PDB entry 8F1I | electron microscopy, 3.00 A resolution | chains J and K of the 10 polymer chains in the assembly

# Chain J
Molecule: DNA-directed RNA polymerase subunit beta'
Organism: Escherichia coli
Notes: EC 2.7.7.6
Reference sequence: P0A8T7 (RPOC_ECOLI); residue numbers follow UniProt; this construct covers 1-1407
Sequence (1430 residues; row label = number of the first residue in the row):
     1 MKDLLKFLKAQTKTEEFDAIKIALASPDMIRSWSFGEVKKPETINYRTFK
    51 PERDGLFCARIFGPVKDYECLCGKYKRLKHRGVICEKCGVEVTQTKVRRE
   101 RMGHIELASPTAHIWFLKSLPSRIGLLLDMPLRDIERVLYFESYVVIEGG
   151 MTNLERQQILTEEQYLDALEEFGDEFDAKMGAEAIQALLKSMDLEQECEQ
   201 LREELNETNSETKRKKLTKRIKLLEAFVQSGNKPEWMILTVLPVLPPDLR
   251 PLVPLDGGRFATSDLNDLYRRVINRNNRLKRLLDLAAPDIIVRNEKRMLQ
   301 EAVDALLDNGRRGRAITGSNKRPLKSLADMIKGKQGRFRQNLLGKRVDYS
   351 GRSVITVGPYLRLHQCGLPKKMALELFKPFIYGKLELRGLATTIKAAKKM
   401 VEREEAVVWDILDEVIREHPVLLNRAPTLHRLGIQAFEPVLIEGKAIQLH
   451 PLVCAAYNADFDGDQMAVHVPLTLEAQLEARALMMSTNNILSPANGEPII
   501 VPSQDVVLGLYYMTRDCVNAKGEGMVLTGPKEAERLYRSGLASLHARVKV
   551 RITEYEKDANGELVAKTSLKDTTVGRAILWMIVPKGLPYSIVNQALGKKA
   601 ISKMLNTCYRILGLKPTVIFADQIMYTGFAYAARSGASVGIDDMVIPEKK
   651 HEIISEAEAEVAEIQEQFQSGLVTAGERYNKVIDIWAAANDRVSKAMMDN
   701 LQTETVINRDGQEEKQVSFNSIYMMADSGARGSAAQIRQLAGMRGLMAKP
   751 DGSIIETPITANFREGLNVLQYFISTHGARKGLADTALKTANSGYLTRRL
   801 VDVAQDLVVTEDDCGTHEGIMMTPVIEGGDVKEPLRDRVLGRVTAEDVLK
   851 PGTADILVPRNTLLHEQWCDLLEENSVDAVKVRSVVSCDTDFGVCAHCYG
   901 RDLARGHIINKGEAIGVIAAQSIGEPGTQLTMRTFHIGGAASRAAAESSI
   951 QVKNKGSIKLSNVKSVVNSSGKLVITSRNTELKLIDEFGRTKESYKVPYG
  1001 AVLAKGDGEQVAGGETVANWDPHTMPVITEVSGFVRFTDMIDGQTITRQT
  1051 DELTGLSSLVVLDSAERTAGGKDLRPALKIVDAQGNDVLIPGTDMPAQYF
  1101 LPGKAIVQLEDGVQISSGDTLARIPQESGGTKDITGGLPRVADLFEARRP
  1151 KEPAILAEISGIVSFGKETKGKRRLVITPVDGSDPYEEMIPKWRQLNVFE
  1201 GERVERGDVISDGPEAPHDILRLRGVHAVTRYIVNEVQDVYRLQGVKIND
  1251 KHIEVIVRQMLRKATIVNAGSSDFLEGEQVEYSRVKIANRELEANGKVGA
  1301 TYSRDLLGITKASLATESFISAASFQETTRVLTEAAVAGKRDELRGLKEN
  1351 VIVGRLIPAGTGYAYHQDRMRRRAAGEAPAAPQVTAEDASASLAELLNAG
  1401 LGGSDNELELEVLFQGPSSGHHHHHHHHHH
Disordered / not traced: 1-2, 935-947, 1127-1135, 1374-1430
Construct notes: expression tag (1408-1430)
Ion coordination: Zn2+ site 1: Cys-70, Cys-72, Cys-85, Cys-88; Mg2+: Asp-460, Asp-462, Asp-464; Zn2+ site 2: Cys-814, Cys-888, Cys-895, Cys-898
UniProt features mapped onto this chain:
  - binding site (Zn(2+)): Cys-70, Cys-72, Cys-85, Cys-88, Cys-814, Cys-888, Cys-895, Cys-898
  - binding site (Mg(2+)): Asp-460, Asp-462, Asp-464
  - modified residue: Lys-983 (N6-acetyllysine)
  - mutagenesis: Gln-504 (Q504P: Resistant to antibiotics salinamide A and B), Asn-690 (N690D: Resistant to antibiotics salinamide A and B), Met-697 (M697V: Resistant to antibiotics salinamide A and B), Ala-735 (A735T: Resistant to antibiotics salinamide A and B), Arg-738 (R738C/H/P/S: Resistant to antibiotics salinamide A and B), Ala-748 (A748E: Resistant to antibiotics salinamide A and B), Pro-758 (P758S/T: Resistant to antibiotics salinamide A and B), Phe-763 (F763C: Resistant to antibiotics salinamide A and B), Ser-775 (S775A: Resistant to antibiotics salinamide A and B), Ala-779 (A779T/V: Resistant to antibiotics salinamide A and B), Arg-780 (R780C: Resistant to antibiotics salinamide A and B), Gly-782 (G782A/C: Resistant to antibiotics salinamide A and B), 1 further mutagenesis entry in UniProt

# Chain K
Molecule: DNA-directed RNA polymerase subunit omega
Organism: Escherichia coli
Notes: EC 2.7.7.6
Reference sequence: P0A800 (RPOZ_ECOLI); residues 1-91 here = UniProt positions 1-91
Sequence (91 residues; each row starts with the number of its first residue):
     1 MARVTVQDAVEKIGNRFDLVLVAARRARQMQVGGKDPLVPEENDKTTVIA
    51 LREIEEGLINNQILDVRERQEQQEQEAAELQAVTAIAEGRR
Disordered / not traced: 1, 81-91

# How chain J and chain K interact
Contacting residue pairs - 34 pairs, chain J then chain K:
  His-364(J) with Val-4(K)
  Glu-414(J) with Lys-45(K), hydrogen bond (backbone-side chain)
  Arg-417(J) with Glu-42(K); Asn-43(K), hydrogen bond (side chain-backbone); Asp-44(K), salt bridge
  Glu-418(J) with Ala-2(K), hydrogen bond (side chain-backbone); Asp-44(K); Lys-45(K), hydrogen bond (side chain-backbone); Val-48(K)
  Glu-438(J) with Arg-3(K)
  Leu-474(J) with Ala-27(K); Arg-28(K); Gln-31(K); Thr-47(K)
  Glu-475(J) with Ala-24(K); Arg-28(K), salt bridge
  Leu-478(J) with Val-20(K); Ala-23(K); Ala-24(K)
  Glu-479(J) with Val-20(K)
  Arg-481(J) with Arg-3(K), hydrogen bond (side chain-backbone); Leu-51(K)
  Ala-482(J) with Val-6(K), hydrophobic; Arg-16(K), hydrogen bond (backbone-side chain)
  Leu-483(J) with Arg-16(K); Phe-17(K), hydrophobic
  Thr-487(J) with Val-4(K), hydrogen bond (side chain-backbone)
  Asn-488(J) with Arg-16(K)
  Leu-614(J) with Gln-7(K)
  Lys-615(J) with Thr-5(K); Asp-8(K), salt bridge
  Arg-905(J) with Arg-16(K)
  Asn-910(J) with Asn-15(K), hydrogen bond
  Thr-1361(J) with Leu-21(K)
Other interface residues (no listed pair), chain J (25 interface residues in all): Val-415, Thr-473, Gln-477, Lys-911, Glu-913, Gly-1360
Other interface residues (no listed pair), chain K (26 interface residues in all): Leu-19, Thr-46

# Summary
Chain J and chain K form an interface of 25 and 26 residues respectively; the contacts include 8 hydrogen
bonds and 3 salt bridges. Polar pairs include Arg-417(J)/Asp-44(K), Glu-475(J)/Arg-28(K) and
Lys-615(J)/Asp-8(K).
Here chain J is DNA-directed RNA polymerase subunit beta' and chain K is DNA-directed RNA polymerase subunit
omega, both from Escherichia coli. Entry 8F1I (SigN RNA polymerase early-melted intermediate bound to mismatch
fragment dhsU36mm1 (-12T)) was determined by electron microscopy together with 8F1J and 8F1K from the same
study.
